Entry 7XW3 (electron microscopy, 4.04 A resolution (low resolution: residue-level contacts below are approximate; hydrogen-bond / salt-bridge calls are withheld)); this record covers chain A.

# Chain A
Name: Endoribonuclease Dicer
Organism: Homo sapiens
Notes: EC 3.1.26.3
UniProtKB: Q9UPY3 (DICER_HUMAN); residues 1-1922 here = UniProt positions 1-1922
Chain sequence (1922 residues; each row starts with the number of its first residue):
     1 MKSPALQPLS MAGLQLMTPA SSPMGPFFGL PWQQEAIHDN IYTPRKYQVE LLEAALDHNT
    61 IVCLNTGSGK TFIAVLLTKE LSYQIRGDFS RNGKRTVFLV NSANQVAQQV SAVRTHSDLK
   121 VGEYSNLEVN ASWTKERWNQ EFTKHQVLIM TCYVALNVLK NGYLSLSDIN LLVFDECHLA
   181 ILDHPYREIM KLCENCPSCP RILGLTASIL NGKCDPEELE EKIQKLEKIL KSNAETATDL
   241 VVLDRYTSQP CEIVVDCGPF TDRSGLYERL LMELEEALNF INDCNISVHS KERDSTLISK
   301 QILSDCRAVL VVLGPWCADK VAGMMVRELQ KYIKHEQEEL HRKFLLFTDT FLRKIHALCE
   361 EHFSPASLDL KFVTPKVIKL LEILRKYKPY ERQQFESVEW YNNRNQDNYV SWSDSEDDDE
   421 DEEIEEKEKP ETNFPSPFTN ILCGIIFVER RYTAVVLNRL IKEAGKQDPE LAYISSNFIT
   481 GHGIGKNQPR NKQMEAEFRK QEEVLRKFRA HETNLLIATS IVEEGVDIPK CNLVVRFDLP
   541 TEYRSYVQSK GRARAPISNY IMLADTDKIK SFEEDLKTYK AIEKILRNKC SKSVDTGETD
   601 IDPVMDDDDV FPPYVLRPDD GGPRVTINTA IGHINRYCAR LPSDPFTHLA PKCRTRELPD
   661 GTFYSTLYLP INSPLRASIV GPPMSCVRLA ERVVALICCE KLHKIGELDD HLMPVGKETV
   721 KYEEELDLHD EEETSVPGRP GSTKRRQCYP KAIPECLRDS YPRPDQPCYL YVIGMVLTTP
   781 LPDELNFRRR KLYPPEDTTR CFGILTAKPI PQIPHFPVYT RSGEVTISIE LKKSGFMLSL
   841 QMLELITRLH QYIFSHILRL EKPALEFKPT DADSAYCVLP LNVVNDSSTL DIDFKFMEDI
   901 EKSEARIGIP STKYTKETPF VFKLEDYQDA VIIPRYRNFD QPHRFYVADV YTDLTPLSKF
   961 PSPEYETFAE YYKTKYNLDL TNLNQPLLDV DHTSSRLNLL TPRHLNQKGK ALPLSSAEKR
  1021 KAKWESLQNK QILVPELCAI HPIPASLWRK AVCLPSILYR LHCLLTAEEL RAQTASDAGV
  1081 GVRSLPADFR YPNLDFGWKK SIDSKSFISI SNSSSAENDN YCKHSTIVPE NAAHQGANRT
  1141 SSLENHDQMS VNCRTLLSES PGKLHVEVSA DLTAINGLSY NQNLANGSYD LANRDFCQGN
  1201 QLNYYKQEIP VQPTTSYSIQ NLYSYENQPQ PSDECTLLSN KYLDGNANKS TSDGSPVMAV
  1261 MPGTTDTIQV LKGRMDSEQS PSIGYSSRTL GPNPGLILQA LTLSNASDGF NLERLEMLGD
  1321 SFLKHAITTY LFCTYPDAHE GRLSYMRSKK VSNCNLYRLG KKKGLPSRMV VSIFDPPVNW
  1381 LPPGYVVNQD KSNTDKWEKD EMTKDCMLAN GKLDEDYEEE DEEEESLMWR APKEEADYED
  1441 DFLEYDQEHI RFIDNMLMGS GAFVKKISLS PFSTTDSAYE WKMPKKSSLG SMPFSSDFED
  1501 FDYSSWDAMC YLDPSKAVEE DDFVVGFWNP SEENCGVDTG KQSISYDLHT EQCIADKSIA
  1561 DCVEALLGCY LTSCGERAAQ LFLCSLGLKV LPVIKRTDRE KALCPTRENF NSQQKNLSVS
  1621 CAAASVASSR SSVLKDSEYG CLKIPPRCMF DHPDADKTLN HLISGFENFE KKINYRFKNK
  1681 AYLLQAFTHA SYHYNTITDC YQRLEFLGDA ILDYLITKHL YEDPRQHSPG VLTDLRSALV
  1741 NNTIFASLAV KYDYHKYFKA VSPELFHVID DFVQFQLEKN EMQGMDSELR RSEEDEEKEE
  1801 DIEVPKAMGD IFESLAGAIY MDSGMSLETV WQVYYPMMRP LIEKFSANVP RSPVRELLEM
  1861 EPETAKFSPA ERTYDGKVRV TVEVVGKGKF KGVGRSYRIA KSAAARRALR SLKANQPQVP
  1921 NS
Disordered / not traced: 1-38, 398-430, 1098-1284, 1393-1438, 1460-1541, 1604-1632, 1918-1922
UniProt features mapped onto this chain:
  - motif: D175 to H178 (DECH box)
  - binding site (ATP): L64 to T71
  - binding site (Mg(2+)): E1316, D1395, E1398, E1705, D1810, E1813
  - site: K1806 (Important for activity)
  - modified residue (Phosphoserine): S413, S415, S1016, S1160, S1460, S1468, S1470, S1868
  - natural variant: P435 (P435L: Found in Wilms tumor from a patient with GLOW syndrome; uncertain significance), S839 (S839F: In MNG1), L1583 (L1583R: In PPB), E1705 (E1705K: In PPB), D1709 (D1709E: In non-epithelial ovarian tumor; D1709G: In non-epithelial ovarian tumor; D1709N: In PPB; D1709Y: In GLOW), D1713 (D1713V: In GLOW), G1809 (G1809R: In PPB), D1810 (D1810H: In non-epithelial ovarian tumor; D1810N: In non-epithelial ovarian tumor; D1810Y: In PPB), E1813 (E1813G: In non-epithelial ovarian tumor; E1813K: In non-epithelial ovarian tumor; E1813Q: In PPB), R1898 (R1898G: Found in Wilms tumor from a patient with GLOW syndrome; uncertain significance)
  - mutagenesis: F960 (F960A: 2-fold decrease in activity), Y971 (Y971A: 10-fold decrease in activity; when associated with Y-972), Y972 (Y972A: 10-fold decrease in activity; when associated with Y-971), E1036 (E1036A: 5-fold decrease in activity), E1313 (E1313A: No effect on activity), D1320 (D1320A: Decreased activity. Loss of activity; when associated with D-1709), E1340 (E1340A: No effect on activity), E1444 (E1444A: Decreased activity. Loss of activity; when associated with E-1813), Q1702 (Q1702A: No effect on activity), D1709 (D1709A: Decreased activity. Loss of activity; when associated with D-1320), P1729 (P1729E: No effect on activity), E1813 (E1813A: Decreased activity. Loss of activity; when associated with E-1444)

# Summary
Curated annotation (UniProt) lists 8 ATP-binding residues, 6 Mg2+-binding residues and 12 mutagenesis sites.
Chain A is Endoribonuclease Dicer (Homo sapiens); the structure, Cryo-EM structure of an apo-form of human
DICER, was determined by electron microscopy together with 7XW2 from the same study.
